PDB entry 4O10 | X-ray diffraction, 1.55 A resolution | chains A and B

# Chain A (and B)
Molecule: Nicotinamide phosphoribosyltransferase
Organism: Homo sapiens
Notes: EC 2.4.2.12; chain B of this document is another copy of the same molecule, construct and numbering; everything in this record applies to it too
UniProtKB: P43490 (NAMPT_HUMAN); numbering as in UniProt (aligned over 1-491)
Chain sequence (501 residues; numbered 1 to 501; the number before each row is that of its first residue):
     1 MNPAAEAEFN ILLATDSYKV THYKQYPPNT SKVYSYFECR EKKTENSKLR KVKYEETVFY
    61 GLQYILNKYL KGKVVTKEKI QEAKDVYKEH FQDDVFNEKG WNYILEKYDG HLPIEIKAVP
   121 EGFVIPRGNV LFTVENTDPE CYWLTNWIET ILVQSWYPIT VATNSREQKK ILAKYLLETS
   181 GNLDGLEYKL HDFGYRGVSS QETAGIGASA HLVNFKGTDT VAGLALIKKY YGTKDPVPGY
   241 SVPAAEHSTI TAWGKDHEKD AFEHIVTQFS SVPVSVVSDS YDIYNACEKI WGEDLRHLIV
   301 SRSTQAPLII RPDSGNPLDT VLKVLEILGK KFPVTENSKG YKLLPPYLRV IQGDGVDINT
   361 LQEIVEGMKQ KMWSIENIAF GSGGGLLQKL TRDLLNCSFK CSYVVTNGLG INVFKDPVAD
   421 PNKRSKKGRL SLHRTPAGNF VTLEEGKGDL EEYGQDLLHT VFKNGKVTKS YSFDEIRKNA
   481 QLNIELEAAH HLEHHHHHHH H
Unresolved in the structure: 1-7, 44-52, 488-501 (chain B: 1-7, 43-52, 487-501)
Differences from the reference sequence: expression tag (492-501)
Ligand contacts: 2QF (N-{4-[(3,5-difluorophenyl)sulfonyl]benzyl}indolizine-7-carboxamide): Tyr188, His191, Phe193, Arg196, Gly217, Asp219, Tyr240, Ser241, Val242, Pro243, Ala244, Pro273, Ser275, Ile309, Arg311, Ile351, Ala379

# How chain A and chain B interact
Pairs across the interface - 222 pairs, chain A then chain B:
  Phe9(A) - Gln201(B)
  Leu13(A) - Tyr195(B)
  Leu13(A) - Val221(B)
  Ala14(A) - Tyr195(B)
  Ala14(A) - Gln201(B)
  Thr15(A) - Tyr195(B)
  Thr15(A) - Asp219(B)
  Thr15(A) - Val221(B)
  Asp16(A) - Tyr195(B)
  Asp16(A) - Arg196(B)  salt bridge
  Asp16(A) - Asp219(B)
  Ser17(A) - Thr218(B)  hydrogen bond (side chain-backbone)
  Ser17(A) - Asp219(B)  hydrogen bond (backbone-backbone)
  Ser17(A) - Val221(B)
  Ser17(A) - Ser241(B)
  Tyr18(A) - Arg196(B)  hydrogen bond
  Tyr18(A) - Asp219(B)  hydrogen bond (backbone-side chain)
  Tyr18(A) - Ala244(B)
  Tyr18(A) - Ala245(B)
  Tyr18(A) - Glu246(B)
  Lys19(A) - Arg196(B)
  Lys19(A) - Glu246(B)  salt bridge
  Thr21(A) - Pro243(B)
  Thr21(A) - Ala244(B)  hydrogen bond (side chain-backbone)
  Thr21(A) - Phe269(B)
  His22(A) - Ala244(B)  hydrogen bond (side chain-backbone)
  His22(A) - Ala245(B)
  His22(A) - Glu246(B)  salt bridge
  His22(A) - Thr249(B)
  Lys24(A) - His264(B)  hydrogen bond (backbone-side chain)
  Lys24(A) - Gln268(B)  hydrogen bond (backbone-side chain)
  Lys24(A) - Phe269(B)
  Gln25(A) - Ala244(B)  hydrogen bond (side chain-backbone)
  Gln25(A) - Ala245(B)
  Gln25(A) - Thr249(B)  hydrogen bond
  Gln25(A) - Trp253(B)  hydrogen bond (backbone-side chain)
  Gln25(A) - His264(B)
  Gln25(A) - Ile265(B)
  Gln25(A) - Phe269(B)
  Tyr26(A) - Glu246(B)
  Tyr26(A) - Ser248(B)  hydrogen bond
  Tyr26(A) - Thr249(B)
  Tyr26(A) - Ala252(B)  hydrophobic
  Tyr26(A) - Trp253(B)
  Pro27(A) - Ala252(B)
  Pro27(A) - Trp253(B)  hydrophobic
  Pro28(A) - Trp253(B)
  Tyr69(A) - Gln201(B)
  Val86(A) - Leu224(B)  hydrophobic
  Glu89(A) - Pro236(B)
  Glu89(A) - Val237(B)
  Glu89(A) - Tyr240(B)
  His90(A) - Thr218(B)  hydrogen bond (side chain-backbone)
  His90(A) - Leu224(B)
  His90(A) - Gly239(B)  hydrogen bond (side chain-backbone)
  His90(A) - Tyr240(B)
  His90(A) - Ser241(B)  hydrogen bond (backbone-backbone)
  Phe91(A) - Ser241(B)
  Phe91(A) - Val242(B)
  Gln92(A) - Tyr240(B)
  Val95(A) - Phe269(B)  hydrophobic
  Asn146(A) - Glu246(B)  hydrogen bond
  Asn146(A) - Ser248(B)  hydrogen bond
  Glu149(A) - Arg196(B)  salt bridge
  Glu149(A) - Glu246(B)
  Thr150(A) - Tyr195(B)
  Thr150(A) - Arg196(B)
  Ile151(A) - Gln201(B)
  Val153(A) - Arg196(B)
  Gln154(A) - Tyr195(B)  hydrogen bond (side chain-backbone)
  Gln154(A) - Arg196(B)
  Gln154(A) - Val198(B)
  Gln154(A) - Ser200(B)
  Gln154(A) - Gln201(B)  hydrogen bond
  Trp156(A) - Arg196(B)  hydrogen bond (side chain-backbone)
  Trp156(A) - Gly197(B)  hydrogen bond (side chain-backbone)
  Trp156(A) - Val198(B)  hydrogen bond (side chain-backbone)
  Trp156(A) - Gln388(B)
  Tyr157(A) - Ser199(B)
  Tyr195(A) - Leu13(B)
  Tyr195(A) - Ala14(B)
  Tyr195(A) - Thr15(B)
  Tyr195(A) - Asp16(B)
  Tyr195(A) - Thr150(B)
  Tyr195(A) - Gln154(B)  hydrogen bond (backbone-side chain)
  Arg196(A) - Asp16(B)  salt bridge
  Arg196(A) - Tyr18(B)  hydrogen bond
  Arg196(A) - Lys19(B)
  Arg196(A) - Glu149(B)  salt bridge
  Arg196(A) - Thr150(B)
  Arg196(A) - Val153(B)
  Arg196(A) - Gln154(B)
  Arg196(A) - Trp156(B)  hydrogen bond (backbone-side chain)
  Arg196(A) - Arg392(B)
  Gly197(A) - Trp156(B)
  Val198(A) - Gln154(B)
  Val198(A) - Trp156(B)  hydrogen bond (backbone-side chain)
  Ser199(A) - Tyr157(B)
  Ser199(A) - Ser199(B)  hydrogen bond
  Ser199(A) - Thr203(B)  hydrogen bond
  Ser199(A) - Ile206(B)
  Ser200(A) - Gln154(B)
  Ser200(A) - Ser200(B)  hydrogen bond
  Ser200(A) - Glu202(B)
  Ser200(A) - Thr203(B)  hydrogen bond
  Ser200(A) - Ile206(B)
  Gln201(A) - Phe9(B)
  Gln201(A) - Ala14(B)
  Gln201(A) - Tyr69(B)
  Gln201(A) - Ile151(B)
  Gln201(A) - Gln154(B)  hydrogen bond
  Gln201(A) - Glu202(B)  hydrogen bond (backbone-side chain)
  Glu202(A) - Ser200(B)
  Glu202(A) - Gln201(B)  hydrogen bond (side chain-backbone)
  Glu202(A) - Glu202(B)  hydrogen bond (side chain-backbone)
  Thr203(A) - Ser199(B)  hydrogen bond
  Thr203(A) - Ser200(B)  hydrogen bond
  Thr203(A) - Thr203(B)  hydrogen bond
  Ile206(A) - Ser199(B)
  Ile206(A) - Ser200(B)
  Thr218(A) - Ser17(B)
  Thr218(A) - His90(B)  hydrogen bond (backbone-side chain)
  Asp219(A) - Thr15(B)
  Asp219(A) - Asp16(B)
  Asp219(A) - Ser17(B)  hydrogen bond (backbone-backbone)
  Asp219(A) - Tyr18(B)  hydrogen bond (side chain-backbone)
  Val221(A) - Leu13(B)
  Val221(A) - Thr15(B)
  Val221(A) - Ser17(B)
  Leu224(A) - Val86(B)  hydrophobic
  Leu224(A) - His90(B)
  Pro236(A) - Glu89(B)
  Val237(A) - Glu89(B)
  Gly239(A) - His90(B)  hydrogen bond (backbone-side chain)
  Tyr240(A) - Glu89(B)
  Tyr240(A) - His90(B)
  Tyr240(A) - Gln92(B)
  Ser241(A) - Ser17(B)
  Ser241(A) - His90(B)  hydrogen bond (backbone-backbone)
  Ser241(A) - Phe91(B)
  Val242(A) - Phe91(B)
  Pro243(A) - Thr21(B)
  Ala244(A) - Tyr18(B)
  Ala244(A) - Thr21(B)
  Ala244(A) - His22(B)  hydrogen bond (backbone-side chain)
  Ala244(A) - Gln25(B)  hydrogen bond (backbone-side chain)
  Ala245(A) - Tyr18(B)
  Ala245(A) - His22(B)
  Ala245(A) - Gln25(B)
  Glu246(A) - Tyr18(B)
  Glu246(A) - Lys19(B)  salt bridge
  Glu246(A) - His22(B)  salt bridge
  Glu246(A) - Tyr26(B)
  Glu246(A) - Asn146(B)  hydrogen bond
  Glu246(A) - Glu149(B)
  His247(A) - Lys415(B)
  Ser248(A) - Tyr26(B)  hydrogen bond
  Ser248(A) - Asn146(B)
  Ser248(A) - Cys401(B)
  Thr249(A) - His22(B)
  Thr249(A) - Gln25(B)  hydrogen bond
  Thr249(A) - Tyr26(B)
  Thr251(A) - Val413(B)
  Thr251(A) - Phe414(B)
  Ala252(A) - Tyr26(B)  hydrophobic
  Ala252(A) - Pro27(B)
  Ala252(A) - Val404(B)
  Trp253(A) - Gln25(B)  hydrogen bond (side chain-backbone)
  Trp253(A) - Tyr26(B)
  Trp253(A) - Pro27(B)
  Trp253(A) - Pro28(B)
  His264(A) - Lys24(B)  hydrogen bond (side chain-backbone)
  His264(A) - Gln25(B)
  His264(A) - Tyr26(B)
  Ile265(A) - Gln25(B)
  Gln268(A) - Lys24(B)
  Phe269(A) - Thr21(B)
  Phe269(A) - Lys24(B)
  Phe269(A) - Gln25(B)
  Val272(A) - Asp93(B)
  Asp279(A) - Pro417(B)
  Ser280(A) - Lys415(B)
  Ser280(A) - Asp416(B)  hydrogen bond (backbone-backbone)
  Ser280(A) - Pro417(B)
  Tyr281(A) - Phe414(B)
  Tyr281(A) - Asp416(B)
  Tyr281(A) - Pro417(B)
  Tyr281(A) - Val418(B)  hydrogen bond (backbone-backbone)
  Asp282(A) - Val418(B)
  Tyr284(A) - Val418(B)  hydrophobic
  Tyr284(A) - Ala419(B)
  Asp313(A) - Lys423(B)  hydrogen bond (backbone-side chain)
  Ser314(A) - Pro417(B)
  Asp354(A) - Lys423(B)  salt bridge
  Gln388(A) - Trp156(B)
  Gln388(A) - Gln388(B)
  Gln388(A) - Leu390(B)  hydrogen bond (side chain-backbone)
  Lys389(A) - Thr391(B)
  Leu390(A) - Gln388(B)  hydrogen bond (backbone-side chain)
  Thr391(A) - Lys389(B)
  Arg392(A) - Arg196(B)
  Cys401(A) - Ser248(B)
  Val404(A) - Ala252(B)
  Val413(A) - Thr251(B)
  Phe414(A) - Thr251(B)
  Phe414(A) - Lys255(B)
  Phe414(A) - Tyr281(B)
  Lys415(A) - His247(B)
  Lys415(A) - Ser280(B)
  Asp416(A) - Ser280(B)  hydrogen bond (backbone-backbone)
  Asp416(A) - Tyr281(B)
  Pro417(A) - Asp279(B)
  Pro417(A) - Ser280(B)
  Pro417(A) - Tyr281(B)
  Pro417(A) - Ser314(B)
  Val418(A) - Tyr281(B)  hydrogen bond (backbone-backbone)
  Val418(A) - Asp282(B)
  Val418(A) - Tyr284(B)  hydrophobic
  Ala419(A) - Tyr284(B)
  Lys423(A) - Asp313(B)  hydrogen bond (side chain-backbone)
  Lys423(A) - Asp354(B)  salt bridge
  Lys427(A) - Lys255(B)
Also at the interface, not in a pair above, chain A (98 interface residues in all): Tyr87, Asp93, Ala204, Ala222, Lys255, Ile283, Arg311, Gly315, Asp420
Also at the interface, not in a pair above, chain B (98 interface residues in all): Tyr87, Val95, Ala204, Thr220, Ala222, Val272, Ile283, Arg311, Gly315, Asp420

# In short
The chain A/chain B interface involves 98 residues from each chain; the contacts include 57 hydrogen bonds and
10 salt bridges. Polar pairs include Asp16(A)-Arg196(B), Lys19(A)-Glu246(B) and His22(A)-Glu246(B). Bound to
chain A: compound 2QF.
Both chains are Nicotinamide phosphoribosyltransferase (Homo sapiens). Entry 4O10 (Structural and Biochemical
Analyses of the Catalysis and Potency Impact of Inhibitor Phosphoribosylation by Human Nicotinamide ...) was
determined by X-ray diffraction (same publication as 4O0Z, 4O12, 4L4L and 4L4M).
